Entry 9DPF (X-ray diffraction, 1.90 A resolution); this record covers chains A and B.

Chain A:
Molecule: Transmembrane protease serine 11D
Source organism: Homo sapiens
Notes: EC 3.4.21.-
Reference sequence: O60235 (TM11D_HUMAN); residue numbers follow UniProt; this construct covers 187-418
Sequence (232 residues; row label = number of the first residue in the row):
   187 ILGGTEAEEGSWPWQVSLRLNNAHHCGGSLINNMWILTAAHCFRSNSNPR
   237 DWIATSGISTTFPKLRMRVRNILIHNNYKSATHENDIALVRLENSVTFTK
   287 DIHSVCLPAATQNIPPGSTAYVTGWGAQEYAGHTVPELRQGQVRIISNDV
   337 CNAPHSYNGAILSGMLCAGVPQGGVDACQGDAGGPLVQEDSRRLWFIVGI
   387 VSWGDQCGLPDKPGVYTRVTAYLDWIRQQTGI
Disulfides: C212-C228, C337-C353, C364-C393
Differences from the reference sequence: engineered mutation A368 (Ser in O60235)
Swiss-Prot annotation at these positions:
  - active site (Charge relay system): H227, D272
From the paper describing this entry:
  - specificity-determining residues: H211, R230, Y264, H269, A363
  - mutagenesis - S368A: abolished catalytic activity

Chain B:
Molecule: Transmembrane protease serine 11D non-catalytic chain
Source organism: Homo sapiens
Reference sequence: O60235 (TM11D_HUMAN); numbering as in UniProt (aligned over 169-186)
Sequence (18 residues; row label = number of the first residue in the row):
   169 LINECGAGPDLITLSEQR
From the paper describing this entry:
  - post-translational modification sites: R186

Chain A / chain B interface:
Contacting residue pairs (22):
  G196(A) - P177(B)
  F284(A) - L169(B)
  F284(A) - I170(B)
  T285(A) - L169(B)  hydrogen bond (backbone-backbone)
  K286(A) - L169(B)
  K286(A) - I180(B)
  H289(A) - L169(B)  hydrogen bond (side chain-backbone)
  H289(A) - A175(B)  hydrogen bond (side chain-backbone)
  H289(A) - I180(B)
  S290(A) - E172(B)  hydrogen bond (side chain-backbone)
  S290(A) - C173(B)
  S290(A) - G174(B)  hydrogen bond (backbone-backbone)
  V291(A) - C173(B)
  V291(A) - G174(B)
  C292(A) - C173(B)  disulfide
  C292(A) - G174(B)  hydrogen bond (side chain-backbone)
  R379(A) - G174(B)
  L380(A) - C173(B)
  L380(A) - G174(B)
  L380(A) - L179(B)  hydrophobic
  W381(A) - G174(B)  hydrogen bond (backbone-backbone)
  W381(A) - G176(B)
Other interface residues (no listed pair), chain A (16 interface residues in all): S197, P199, W200, N219, R378
Other interface residues (no listed pair), chain B (11 interface residues in all): N171
Cross-chain cystine bridges: C292(A)-C173(B)

Summary:
The interface between chain A and chain B involves 16 residues on one side and 11 on the other, with 1
disulfide bond and 7 hydrogen bonds. Among the polar pairs are H289(A)-L169(B), H289(A)-A175(B) and
S290(A)-E172(B). From the paper: S368A of chain A abolishes catalytic activity; specificity determinants
H211(A), R230(A) and Y264(A) among others.
Here chain A is Transmembrane protease serine 11D and chain B is Transmembrane protease serine 11D
non-catalytic chain, both from Homo sapiens. Entry 9DPF (Crystal structure of TMPRSS11D S368A complexed with
its own zymogen activation motif) was determined by X-ray diffraction together with 8VIS from the same study.
